6ESG - chains F and I of the 10 polymer chains in the assembly; structure by electron microscopy, 5.40 A resolution (low resolution: residue-level contacts below are approximate; hydrogen-bond / salt-bridge calls are withheld).

# Chain F
Molecule: Histone H4
Organism: Xenopus laevis
UniProt: P62799 (H4_XENLA); residues 1-102 here correspond to UniProt positions 2-103 (UniProt number = residue number + 1)
Amino-acid sequence (102 residues; row label = number of the first residue in the row):
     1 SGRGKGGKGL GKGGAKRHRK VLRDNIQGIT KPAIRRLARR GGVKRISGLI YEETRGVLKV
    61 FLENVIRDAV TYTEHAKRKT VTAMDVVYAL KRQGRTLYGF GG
Unresolved in the structure: 1-23, 102
Curated features (UniProtKB/Swiss-Prot):
  - DNA-binding region: Lys16 to Lys20
  - modified residue: Ser1 (N-acetylserine), Arg3 (Asymmetric dimethylarginine), Lys5 (N6-(2-hydroxyisobutyryl)lysine), Lys8 (N6-(2-hydroxyisobutyryl)lysine), Lys12 (N6-(2-hydroxyisobutyryl)lysine), Lys16 (N6-(2-hydroxyisobutyryl)lysine), Lys20 (N6,N6,N6-trimethyllysine), Lys31 (N6-(2-hydroxyisobutyryl)lysine), Lys44 (N6-(2-hydroxyisobutyryl)lysine), Ser47 (Phosphoserine), Tyr51 (Phosphotyrosine), Lys59 (N6-(2-hydroxyisobutyryl)lysine), Lys77 (N6-(2-hydroxyisobutyryl)lysine), Lys79 (N6-(2-hydroxyisobutyryl)lysine), Tyr88 (Phosphotyrosine), Lys91 (N6-(2-hydroxyisobutyryl)lysine)
  - cross-link (Glycyl lysine isopeptide (Lys-Gly)): Lys31 (interchain with G-Cter in UFM1), Lys91 (interchain with G-Cter in ubiquitin)

# Chain I
Molecule: 147-nt DNA strand
Organism: synthetic construct
Sequence (147 nucleotides; each row starts with the number of its first residue; numbers below 1 keep their minus sign (DA-73 is residue -73)):
   -73 ACAGGATGTA TATATCTGAC ACGTGCCTGG AGACTAGGGA GTAATCCCCT TGGCGGTTAA
   -13 AACGCGGGGG ACAGCGCGTA CGTGCGTTTA AGCGGTGCTA GAGCTGTCTA CGACCAATTG
    47 AGCGGCCTCG GCACCGGGAT TCTCCAG
Unresolved in the structure: -73 to -68

# How chain F and chain I interact
Pairs across the interface - 16 pairs, chain F then chain I:
  Arg35(F) with DG8(I); DT9(I)
  Arg39(F) with DG8(I)
  Lys44(F) with DG8(I)
  Arg45(F) with DA6(I); DC7(I); DG8(I)
  Ile46(F) with DC7(I); DG8(I)
  Ser47(F) with DC7(I)
  Gly48(F) with DC7(I)
  Arg78(F) with DA28(I)
  Lys79(F) with DG27(I); DA28(I)
  Thr80(F) with DG27(I); DA28(I)
Other interface residues (no listed pair), chain F (11 interface residues in all): Tyr51
Other interface residues (no listed pair), chain I (7 interface residues in all): DT5

# Summary
11 residues of chain F and 7 residues of chain I are in contact. From UniProt: a DNA-binding region on chain
F.
Here chain F is Histone H4 (Xenopus laevis) and chain I is a 147-nt DNA strand (synthetic construct). Entry
6ESG (Nucleosome breathing : Class 2) was determined by electron microscopy (same publication as 6ESF, 6ESH
and 6ESI).
